Entry 1F09 (X-ray diffraction, 2.14 A resolution); this record covers chain A.

[Chain A]
Molecule: Green fluorescent protein
Organism: Aequorea victoria
UniProt: P42212 (GFP_AEQVI); aligned to UniProt positions 1-238 over residues 1-238
Sequence (236 residues; each row starts with the number of its first residue; note: 2 numbers in that range are skipped by the numbering (no residue carries them; nothing is unmodelled there)):
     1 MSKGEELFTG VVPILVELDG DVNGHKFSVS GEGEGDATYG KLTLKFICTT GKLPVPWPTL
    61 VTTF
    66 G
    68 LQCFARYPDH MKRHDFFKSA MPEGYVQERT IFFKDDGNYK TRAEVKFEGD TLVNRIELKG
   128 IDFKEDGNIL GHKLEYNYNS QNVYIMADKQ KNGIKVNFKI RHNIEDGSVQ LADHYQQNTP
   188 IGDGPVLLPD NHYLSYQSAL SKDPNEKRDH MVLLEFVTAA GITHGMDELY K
Not modelled in the structure: 1, 230-238
Differences from the reference sequence: chromophore (66, 66, 66); engineered mutation Leu68 (Val in P42212), Ala72 (Ser in P42212), Arg80 (Gln in P42212), Gln148 (His in P42212), Tyr203 (Thr in P42212)
Modified residues: Gly66 ({(4Z)-2-(aminomethyl)-4-[(4-hydroxyphenyl)methylidene]-5-oxo-4,5-dihydro-1H-imidazol-1-yl}acetic acid; CR2)
Glycans and other covalent adducts: covalent link Phe64-Gly66; covalent link Gly66-Leu68

[Summary]
Chain A is Green fluorescent protein (Aequorea victoria); the structure, Crystal structure of the green
fluorescent protein (gfp) variant yfp-H148Q with two bound iodides, was determined by X-ray diffraction,
deposited together with 1F0B.
